1MVL - chain A; structure by X-ray diffraction, 2.00 A resolution.

[Chain A]
Protein: PPC decarboxylase AtHAL3a
Source organism: Arabidopsis thaliana
Notes: EC 4.1.1.36
UniProt: Q9SWE5 (HAL3A_ARATH); residues 1-209 here = UniProt positions 1-209
Sequence (209 residues; row label = number of the first residue in the row):
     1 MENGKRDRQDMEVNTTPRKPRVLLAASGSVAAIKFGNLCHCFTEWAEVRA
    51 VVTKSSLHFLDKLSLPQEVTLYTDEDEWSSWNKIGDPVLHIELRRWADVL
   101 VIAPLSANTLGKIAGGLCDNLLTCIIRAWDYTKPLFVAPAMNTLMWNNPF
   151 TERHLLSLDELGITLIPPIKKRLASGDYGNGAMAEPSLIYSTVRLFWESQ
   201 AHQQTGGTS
Unresolved in the structure: 1-18, 171-179, 201-209
Sequence notes: engineered mutation Ser175 (Cys in Q9SWE5)
Ligand contacts: FMN (flavin mononucleotide): Ser27, Gly28, Ser29, Val30, Thr53, Ser55, Ser56, Phe59, Glu77, Trp78, Trp81, Val88, His90, Ser106, Ala107, Asn108, Thr109, Lys112, Cys118, Asp119, Asn120, Cys124, Ala140, Met141, Asn142, Met145
Swiss-Prot annotation at these positions:
  - active site: His90 (Proton donor)
  - binding site (FMN): Gly28 to Val30, Thr53 to Ser55, Ser106 to Thr109, Ala140
  - binding site (N-[(R)-4-phosphopantothenoyl]-L-cysteine): Asn142, Arg172, Ala174, Met183
  - mutagenesis: Val30 (V30I: No effect on activity), Ile33 (I33L/V: No effect on activity), Lys34 (K34N/R: No effect on activity; K34Q: Small decrease of activity), His90 (H90N: Complete loss of activity), Arg95 (R95Q: Very low activity. Can reduce the oxidied intermediate), Asn142 (N142D: Complete loss of activity), Met145 (M145L: Complete loss of activity), Ala174 (A174S: Significantly reduced activity. Can reduce the oxidied intermediate; A174V: No effect), Asp177 (D177N: Very low activity. Can reduce the oxidied intermediate), Gly179 (G179A: Very low activity. Can reduce the oxidied intermediate), Gly181 (G181A: Significantly reduced activity)

[In short]
Ligands of chain A: flavin mononucleotide. From UniProt: active-site residue His90, 11 FMN-binding residues, 4
N-[(R)-4-phosphopantothenoyl]-L-cysteine-binding residues and 11 mutagenesis sites.
Chain A is PPC decarboxylase AtHAL3a (Arabidopsis thaliana); the structure, PPC decarboxylase mutant C175S,
was determined by X-ray diffraction (same publication as 1MVN).
